PDB entry 1A71 | X-ray diffraction, 2.00 A resolution | chains A and B

[Chain A (and B)]
Name: Liver alcohol dehydrogenase
Organism: Equus caballus
Notes: EC 1.1.1.1; chain B of this document is another copy of the same molecule, construct and numbering; everything in this record applies to it too
UniProtKB: P00327 (ADHE_HORSE); numbering as in UniProt (aligned over 1-374)
Chain sequence (374 residues; row label = number of the first residue in the row):
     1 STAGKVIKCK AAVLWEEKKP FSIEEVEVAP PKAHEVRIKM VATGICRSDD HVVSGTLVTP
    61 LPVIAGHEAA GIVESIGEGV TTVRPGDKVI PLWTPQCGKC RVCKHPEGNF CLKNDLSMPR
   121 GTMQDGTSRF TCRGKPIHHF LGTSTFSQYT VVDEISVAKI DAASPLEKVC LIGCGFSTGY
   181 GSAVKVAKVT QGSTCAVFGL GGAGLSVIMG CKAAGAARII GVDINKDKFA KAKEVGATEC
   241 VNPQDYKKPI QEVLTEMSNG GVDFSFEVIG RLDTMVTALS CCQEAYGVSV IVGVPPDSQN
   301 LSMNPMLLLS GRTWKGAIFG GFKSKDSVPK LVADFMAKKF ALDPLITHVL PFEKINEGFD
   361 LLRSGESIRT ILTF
Construct notes: engineered mutation Trp93 (Phe in P00327), Ala203 (Val in P00327)
Bound ions: Zn2+ site 1: Cys46, His67, Cys174 (together with trifluoroethanol); Zn2+ site 2: Cys97, Cys100, Cys103, Cys111
Residues lining bound ligands:
  - trifluoroethanol (ETF): Cys46, Ser48, Leu57, His67, Trp93, Leu116, Phe140, Leu141, Cys174, Val294
  - NAD (nicotinamide-adenine-dinucleotide): Cys46, Arg47, Ser48, His51, Trp93, Cys174, Thr178, Gly199, Leu200, Gly201, Gly202, Ala203, Gly204, Val222, Asp223, Ile224, Asn225, Lys228, Val268, Ile269, Gly270, Arg271, Thr274, Val292, Gly293, Val294, Ala317, Ile318, Phe319, Leu362, Arg369

[Interface between chain A and chain B]
Pairs across the interface - 80 pairs, chain A then chain B:
  Arg101(A) - Ser258(B)  hydrogen bond (side chain-backbone)
  Arg101(A) - Asn259(B)  hydrogen bond (side chain-backbone)
  Arg101(A) - Gly261(B)  hydrogen bond (side chain-backbone)
  Arg101(A) - Gln283(B)
  Arg101(A) - Tyr286(B)  hydrogen bond
  Val102(A) - Gln283(B)
  Val102(A) - Ala285(B)  hydrophobic
  His105(A) - Tyr286(B)
  Phe110(A) - Ala285(B)  hydrophobic
  Phe110(A) - Ser310(B)
  Leu112(A) - Glu284(B)
  Ser258(A) - Arg101(B)  hydrogen bond (backbone-side chain)
  Asn259(A) - Arg101(B)  hydrogen bond (backbone-side chain)
  Gly260(A) - Arg101(B)
  Gly261(A) - Arg101(B)  hydrogen bond (backbone-side chain)
  Leu272(A) - Pro305(B)  hydrophobic
  Met275(A) - Pro305(B)  hydrophobic
  Gln283(A) - Arg101(B)
  Gln283(A) - Val102(B)
  Glu284(A) - Phe110(B)
  Glu284(A) - Leu112(B)
  Ala285(A) - Val102(B)  hydrophobic
  Ala285(A) - Phe110(B)  hydrophobic
  Tyr286(A) - Arg101(B)  hydrogen bond
  Tyr286(A) - His105(B)
  Ile291(A) - Leu309(B)
  Val292(A) - Leu309(B)
  Gly293(A) - Leu309(B)
  Pro295(A) - Pro305(B)  hydrophobic
  Pro295(A) - Leu309(B)
  Gln299(A) - Asn304(B)
  Gln299(A) - Pro305(B)
  Asn300(A) - Ser302(B)
  Asn300(A) - Met303(B)
  Asn300(A) - Asn304(B)  hydrogen bond (side chain-backbone)
  Leu301(A) - Leu301(B)
  Leu301(A) - Ser302(B)
  Leu301(A) - Met303(B)  hydrogen bond (backbone-backbone)
  Leu301(A) - Pro305(B)
  Ser302(A) - Asn300(B)  hydrogen bond
  Ser302(A) - Leu301(B)
  Met303(A) - Asn300(B)
  Met303(A) - Leu301(B)  hydrogen bond (backbone-backbone)
  Asn304(A) - Gln299(B)
  Asn304(A) - Asn300(B)
  Pro305(A) - Leu272(B)  hydrophobic
  Pro305(A) - Met275(B)  hydrophobic
  Pro305(A) - Pro295(B)  hydrophobic
  Pro305(A) - Gln299(B)
  Leu308(A) - Ile291(B)  hydrophobic
  Leu308(A) - Trp314(B)
  Leu308(A) - Gly316(B)  hydrogen bond (backbone-backbone)
  Leu309(A) - Ile291(B)
  Leu309(A) - Val292(B)
  Leu309(A) - Gly293(B)
  Leu309(A) - Gly316(B)
  Leu309(A) - Ala317(B)  hydrogen bond (backbone-backbone)
  Leu309(A) - Ile318(B)  hydrogen bond (backbone-backbone)
  Ser310(A) - Phe110(B)
  Gly311(A) - Gly316(B)
  Arg312(A) - Trp314(B)
  Arg312(A) - Lys315(B)
  Arg312(A) - Gly316(B)
  Thr313(A) - Thr313(B)
  Thr313(A) - Trp314(B)
  Thr313(A) - Lys315(B)
  Trp314(A) - Leu308(B)  hydrophobic
  Trp314(A) - Arg312(B)
  Trp314(A) - Thr313(B)
  Trp314(A) - Trp314(B)  hydrogen bond (backbone-backbone)
  Lys315(A) - Arg312(B)
  Lys315(A) - Thr313(B)
  Gly316(A) - Leu308(B)  hydrogen bond (backbone-backbone)
  Gly316(A) - Leu309(B)
  Gly316(A) - Gly311(B)
  Gly316(A) - Arg312(B)
  Ala317(A) - Leu308(B)
  Ala317(A) - Leu309(B)  hydrogen bond (backbone-backbone)
  Ile318(A) - Leu309(B)
  Ile318(A) - Ser310(B)
Other interface residues (no listed pair), chain A (41 interface residues in all): Gly108, Val294, Ser298, Met306
Other interface residues (no listed pair), chain B (43 interface residues in all): Gly108, Asn114, Ser117, Gly260, Val262, Val294, Met306

[In short]
41 residues of chain A face 43 of chain B across their interface, with 18 hydrogen bonds. Polar pairs include
Arg101(A)-Ser258(B), Arg101(A)-Asn259(B) and Arg101(A)-Gly261(B). Bound to chain A: NAD and trifluoroethanol.
Cys46(A), His67(A) and Cys174(A) coordinate Zn2+ site 1.
Both chains are Liver alcohol dehydrogenase (Equus caballus). Entry 1A71 (Ternary complex of an active site
double mutant of horse liver alcohol dehydrogenase, phe93=>trp, val203=>ala with ...) was determined by X-ray
diffraction (same publication as 1A72).
